PDB entry 4DIX | X-ray diffraction, 1.70 A resolution | chain A

== Chain A ==
Protein: Plectin-related protein
Organism: Arabidopsis thaliana
Notes: fragment: Ig-PH domain
UniProt: O48791 (O48791_ARATH); numbering as in UniProt (aligned over 272-496)
Amino-acid sequence (230 residues; each row starts with the number of its first residue):
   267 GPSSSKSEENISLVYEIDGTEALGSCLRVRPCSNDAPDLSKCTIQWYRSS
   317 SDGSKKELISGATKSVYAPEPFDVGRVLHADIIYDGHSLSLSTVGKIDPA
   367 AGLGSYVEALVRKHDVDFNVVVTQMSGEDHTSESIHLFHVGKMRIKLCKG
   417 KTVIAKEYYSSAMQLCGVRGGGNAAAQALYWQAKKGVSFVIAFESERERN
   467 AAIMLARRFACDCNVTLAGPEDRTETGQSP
Unresolved in the structure: 267-278, 491-496
Differences from the reference sequence: expression tag (267-271)
Residues lining bound ligands: malonate ion (MLI): R410, K412, K422, Y424

== Summary ==
Bound to chain A: malonate ion.
Chain A is Plectin-related protein (Arabidopsis thaliana); the structure, Crystal structure of the Ig-PH
domain of actin-binding protein SCAB1, was determined by X-ray diffraction together with 4DJG from the same
study.
